PDB entry 4F5X | X-ray diffraction, 5.00 A resolution (low resolution: residue-level contacts below are approximate; hydrogen-bond / salt-bridge calls are withheld) | chains B and J of the 16 polymer chains in the assembly

== Chain B ==
Name: VP2 protein
From: Bovine rotavirus A
UniProtKB: H9N1A6 (H9N1A6_9REOV); residues 1-880 here = UniProt positions 1-880
Chain sequence (880 residues; row label = number of the first residue in the row):
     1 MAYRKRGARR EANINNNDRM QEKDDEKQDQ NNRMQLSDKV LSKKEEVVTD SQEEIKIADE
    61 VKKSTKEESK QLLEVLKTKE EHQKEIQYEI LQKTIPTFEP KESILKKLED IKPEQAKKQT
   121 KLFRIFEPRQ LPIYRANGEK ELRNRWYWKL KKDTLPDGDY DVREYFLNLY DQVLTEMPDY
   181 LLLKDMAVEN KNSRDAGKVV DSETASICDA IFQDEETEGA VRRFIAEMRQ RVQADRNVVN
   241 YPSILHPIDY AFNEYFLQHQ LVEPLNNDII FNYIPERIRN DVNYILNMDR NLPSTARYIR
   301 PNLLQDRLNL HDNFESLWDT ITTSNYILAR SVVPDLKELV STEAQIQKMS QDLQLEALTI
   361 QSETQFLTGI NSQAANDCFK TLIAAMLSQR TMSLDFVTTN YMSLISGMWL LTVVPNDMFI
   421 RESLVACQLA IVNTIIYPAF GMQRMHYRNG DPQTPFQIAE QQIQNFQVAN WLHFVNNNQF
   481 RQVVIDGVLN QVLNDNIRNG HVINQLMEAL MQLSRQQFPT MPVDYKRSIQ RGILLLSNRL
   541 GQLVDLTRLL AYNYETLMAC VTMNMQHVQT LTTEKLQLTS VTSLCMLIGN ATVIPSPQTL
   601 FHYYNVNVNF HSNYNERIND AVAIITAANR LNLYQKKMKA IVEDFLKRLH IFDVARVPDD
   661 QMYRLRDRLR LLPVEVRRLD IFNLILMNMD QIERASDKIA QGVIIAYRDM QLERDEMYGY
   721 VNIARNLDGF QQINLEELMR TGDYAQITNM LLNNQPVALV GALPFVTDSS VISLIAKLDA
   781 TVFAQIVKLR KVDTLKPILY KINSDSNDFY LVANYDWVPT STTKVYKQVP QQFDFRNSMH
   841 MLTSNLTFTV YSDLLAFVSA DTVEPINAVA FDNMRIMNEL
Unresolved in the structure: 1-70

== Chain J ==
Name: Intermediate capsid protein VP6
From: Bovine rotavirus
UniProtKB: A7J3A1 (VP6_ROTBN); residue numbers follow UniProt; this construct covers 1-397
Chain sequence (397 residues; numbered 1 to 397; the number before each row is that of its first residue):
     1 MDVLYSLSKT LKDARDKIVE GTLYSNVSDL IQQFNQMIIT MNGNEFQTGG IGNLPIRNWN
    61 FDFGLLGTTL LNLDANYVET ARNTIDYFVD FVDNVCMDEM VRESQRNGIA PQSDSLRKLS
   121 GLKFKRINFD NSSEYIENWN LQNRRQRTGF TFHKPNIFPY SASFTLNRSQ PAHDNLMGTM
   181 WLNAGSEIQV AGFDYSCAIN APANTQQFEH IVQLRRVLTT ATITLLPDAE RFSFPRVINS
   241 ADGATTWYFN PVILRPNNVE VEFLLNGQII NTYQARFGTI IARNFDTIRL SFQLMRPPNM
   301 TPAVAALFPN AQPFEHHATV GLTLRIESAV CESVLADASE TMLANVTSVR QEYAIPVGPV
   361 FPPGMNWTDL ITNYSPSRED NLQRVFTVAS IRSMLVK
Metal / ion sites: Zn2+: His153 (shared with 1 residue of chain I; 1 residue of chain K)
Swiss-Prot annotation at these positions:
  - region: Asp62 to Leu73 (Interaction with the inner capsid protein VP2)
  - binding site (Zn(2+)): His153
  - binding site (Ca(2+)): Asn266, Asp286

== How chain B and chain J interact ==
Pairs across the interface (15):
  Gln467(B) - Leu70(J)
  Asn470(B) - Asn72(J)
  Arg498(B) - Leu23(J)
  Arg498(B) - Tyr24(J)
  Arg498(B) - Ser25(J)
  Arg498(B) - Leu71(J)
  Asn504(B) - Tyr24(J)
  Asn504(B) - Thr69(J)
  Met507(B) - Thr68(J)
  Met507(B) - Thr69(J)
  Glu508(B) - Leu70(J)
  Glu508(B) - Leu71(J)
  Glu508(B) - Asn72(J)
  Met511(B) - Thr69(J)
  Met511(B) - Leu70(J)
Other interface residues (no listed pair), chain B (8 interface residues in all): Phe466
Other interface residues (no listed pair), chain J (9 interface residues in all): Asp74

== Summary ==
The interface between chain B and chain J involves 8 residues on one side and 9 on the other. Curated
annotation (UniProt) lists Zn2+-binding residue His153(J) and Ca2+-binding residues Asn266(J) and Asp286(J) on
chain J.
Chain B is VP2 protein (Bovine rotavirus A) and chain J is Intermediate capsid protein VP6 (Bovine rotavirus);
the structure, Location of the dsRNA-dependent polymerase, VP1, in rotavirus particles, was determined by
X-ray diffraction together with 4AU6 from the same study.
